Entry 7L2M (electron microscopy, 3.84 A resolution); this record covers chains A and E of the 6 polymer chains in the assembly.

Chain A:
Protein: Transient receptor potential cation channel subfamily V member 1
Organism: Rattus norvegicus
UniProtKB: O35433 (TRPV1_RAT); residue numbers follow UniProt; this construct covers 2-838
Amino-acid sequence (842 residues; numbered -3 to 838; the number before each row is that of its first residue; numbers below 1 keep their minus sign (Gly-3 is residue -3)):
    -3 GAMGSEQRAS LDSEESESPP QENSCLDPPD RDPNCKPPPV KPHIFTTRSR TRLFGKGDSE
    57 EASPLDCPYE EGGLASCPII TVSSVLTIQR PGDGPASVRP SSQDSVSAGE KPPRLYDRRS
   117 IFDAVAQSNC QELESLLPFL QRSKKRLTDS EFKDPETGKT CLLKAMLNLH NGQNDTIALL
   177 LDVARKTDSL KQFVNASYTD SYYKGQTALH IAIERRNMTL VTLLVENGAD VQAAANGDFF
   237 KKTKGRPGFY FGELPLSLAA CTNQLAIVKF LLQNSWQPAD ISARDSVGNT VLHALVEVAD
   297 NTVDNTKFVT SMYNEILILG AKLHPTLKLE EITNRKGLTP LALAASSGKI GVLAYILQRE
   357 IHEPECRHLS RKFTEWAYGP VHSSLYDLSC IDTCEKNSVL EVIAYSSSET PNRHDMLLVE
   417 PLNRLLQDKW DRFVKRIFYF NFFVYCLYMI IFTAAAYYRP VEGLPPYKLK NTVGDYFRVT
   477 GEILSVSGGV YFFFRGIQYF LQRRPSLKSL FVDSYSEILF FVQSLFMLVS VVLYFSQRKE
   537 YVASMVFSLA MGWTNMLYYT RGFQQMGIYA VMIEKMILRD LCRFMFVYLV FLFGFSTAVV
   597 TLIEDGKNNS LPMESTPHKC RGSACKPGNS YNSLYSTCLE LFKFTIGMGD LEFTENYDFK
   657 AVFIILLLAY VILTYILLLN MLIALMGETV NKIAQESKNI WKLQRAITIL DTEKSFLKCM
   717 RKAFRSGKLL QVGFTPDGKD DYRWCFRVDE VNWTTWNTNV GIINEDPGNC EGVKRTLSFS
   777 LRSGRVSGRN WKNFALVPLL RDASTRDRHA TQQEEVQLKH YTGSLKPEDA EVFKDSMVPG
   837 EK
Not modelled in the structure: -3 to 279, 602-625, 750-838
Differences from the reference sequence: expression tag (-3 to 1)
Curated features (UniProtKB/Swiss-Prot):
  - region: Glu684 to Phe712 (AD), Glu767 to Thr801 (Interaction with calmodulin), Leu777 to Leu792 (Required for PIP2-mediated channel inhibition)
  - motif: Gly643 to Asp646 (Selectivity filter)
  - binding site (ATP): Arg115, Lys155, Lys160, Asn164, Tyr199 to Gln202, Glu210, Arg211
  - binding site (resiniferatoxin): Tyr511, Ser512, Thr550, Arg557
  - binding site (Na(+)): Gly643
  - binding site (Ca(2+)): Asp646
  - modified residue: Ser116 (Phosphoserine), Thr144 (Phosphothreonine), Thr370 (Phosphothreonine), Ser502 (Phosphoserine), Thr704 (Phosphothreonine), Ser774 (Phosphoserine), Ser800 (Phosphoserine), Ser820 (Phosphoserine)
  - glycosylation: Asn604 (N-linked (GlcNAc...) asparagine)
  - mutagenesis: Arg114 (R114E: Abolishes capsaicin-evoked current and binding to resiniferatoxin; Abolishes sensitivity to acid), Arg115 (R115D: Abolishes capsaicin-evoked current and binding to resiniferatoxin), Ser116 (S116A: Abolishes phosphorylation by PKCM and enhances channel response to capsaicin by PKCM), Lys155 (K155A: Abolishes ATP binding. Abolishes CALM binding. Impairs normal desensitization by repeated exposure to capsaicin), Lys160 (K160A: Abolishes ATP binding. Abolishes CALM binding), Tyr199 (Y199A: Strongly reduces affinity for ATP; when associated with A-202), Gln202 (Q202A: Strongly reduces affinity for ATP; when associated with A-199), Ser502 (S502A: Largely reduces PMA enhancement of capsaicin-evoked currents, but no effect on direct activation by PMA. Loss of activation by capsaicin and loss of vanilloid binding ...), Tyr511 (Y511A: Loss of sensitivity to capsaicin), Met547 (M547L: Reduces binding to resiniferatoxin), Thr550 (T550I: Reduces sensitivity to capsaicin 10-fold; no effect on sensitivity to resiniferatoxin. Reduces binding to resiniferatoxin), Glu636 (E636K: Abolishes channel activity. Restored channel activity; when associated with E-639; E636Q: Slight modification of pore attributes), 12 further mutagenesis entries in UniProt
Small-molecule neighbours:
  - resiniferatoxin (6EU), molecule 1: Phe507, Tyr511, Ser512, Leu515, Ala546, Met547, Thr550, Asn551, Leu553, Tyr554, Arg557, Ala566, Ile569, Ile573
  - resiniferatoxin (6EU), molecule 2: Phe587, Phe591, Ala665, Ile668, Leu669
From the paper describing this entry:
  - conformationally variable residues (helix shift): Ile679

Chain E:
Protein: Tau-theraphotoxin-Hs1a
Organism: Cyriopagopus schmidti
UniProtKB: P0CH43 (DKTX_CYRSC); residues 1-75 here = UniProt positions 1-75
Amino-acid sequence (76 residues; each row starts with the number of its first residue; numbering starts at 0):
     0 MDCAKEGEVC SWGKKCCDLD NFYCPMEFIP HCKKYKPYVP VTTNCAKEGE VCGWGSKCCH
    60 GLDCPLAFIP YCEKYR
Not modelled in the structure: 0
Differences from the reference sequence: initiating methionine (0)
Curated features (UniProtKB/Swiss-Prot):
  - site: Trp11 (Interacts with TRPV1 (reaches into the void formed by S4, S6 and pore-helix)), Met25 (Important residue for activation of TRPV1), Phe27 (Interacts with TRPV1 (reaches into the void formed by S4, S6 and pore-helix)), Trp53 (Interacts with TRPV1 (reaches into the void formed by S4, S6 and pore-helix)), Leu65 (Important residue for activation of TRPV1), Phe67 (Interacts with TRPV1 (reaches into the void formed by S4, S6 and pore-helix))
  - mutagenesis: Leu65 (L65A: Important decrease in activation of TRPV1 (in K2 synthetic construct))
Disulfide bonds: Cys2-Cys16, Cys9-Cys23, Cys15-Cys31, Cys44-Cys58, Cys51-Cys63, Cys57-Cys71

How chain A and chain E interact:
Pairs across the interface - 4 pairs, chain A then chain E:
  Lys535(A) - Gly54(E)
  Ser629(A) - Leu65(E)
  Tyr631(A) - Ala66(E)  hydrophobic
  Tyr631(A) - Phe67(E)
Interface residues without a listed pair, chain A (5 interface residues in all): Ser632, Leu635
Interface residues without a listed pair, chain E (5 interface residues in all): Ser55

In short:
The chain A/chain E interface involves 5 residues from each chain. Bound to chain A: resiniferatoxin. Curated
annotation (UniProt) lists 10 ATP-binding residues, 4 resiniferatoxin-binding residues, Na+-binding residue
Gly643(A) and Ca2+-binding residue Asp646(A) on chain A. The paper reports conformational variability at
Ile679(A).
Here chain A is Transient receptor potential cation channel subfamily V member 1 (Rattus norvegicus) and chain
E is Tau-theraphotoxin-Hs1a (Cyriopagopus schmidti). Entry 7L2M (Cryo-EM structure of DkTx/RTX-bound
full-length TRPV1) was determined by electron microscopy together with 7L2R, 7L2T and 7L2U from the same
study.
